1RHJ - chains A and C of the 4 polymer chains in the assembly; structure by X-ray diffraction, 2.20 A resolution.

Chain A:
Name: Caspase-3
From: Homo sapiens
Notes: EC 3.4.22.-; fragment: P17 subunit
UniProtKB: P42574 (CASP3_HUMAN); the construct lacks a stretch of the UniProt sequence and is renumbered around it, so the offset changes along the chain: 145-156 = UniProt 29-40; 163-175 = UniProt 45-57; 176-222 = UniProt 61-107; 224-247 = UniProt 108-131; 1 more segments
Amino-acid sequence (147 residues; numbered 145 to 297 plus 5 insertion-coded residues; 11 numbers in that range are skipped by the numbering (no residue carries them; nothing is unmodelled there); the number before each row is that of its first residue; a row labelled like 175A-175C holds insertion residues (175A, then the next letters in order)):
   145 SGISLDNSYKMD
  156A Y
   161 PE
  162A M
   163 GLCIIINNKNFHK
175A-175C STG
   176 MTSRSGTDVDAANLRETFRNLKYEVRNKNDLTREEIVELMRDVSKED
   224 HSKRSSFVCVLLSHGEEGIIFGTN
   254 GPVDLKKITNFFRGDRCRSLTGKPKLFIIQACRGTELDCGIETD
Disordered / not traced: 145-149, 296-297
Covalently attached groups: compound PZN linked to Cys-285
Residues lining bound ligands: PZN (3-(2-{5-tert-butyl-3-[(4-methyl-furazan-3-ylmethyl)-amino]-2-oxo-2H-pyrazin-1-yl}-butyrylamino)-5-(hexyl-methyl-amino)-4-oxo-pentanoic acid anion): Arg-179, Ser-236, His-237, Gly-238, Glu-239, Gln-283, Ala-284, Thr-288
UniProt features mapped onto this chain:
  - active site: His-237, Cys-285
  - modified residue: Cys-285 (S-nitrosocysteine)

Chain C:
Name: Caspase-3
From: Homo sapiens
Notes: EC 3.4.22.-; fragment: P17 subunit
UniProtKB: P42574 (CASP3_HUMAN); the construct lacks a stretch of the UniProt sequence and is renumbered around it, so the offset changes along the chain: 645-656 = UniProt 29-40; 663-675 = UniProt 45-57; 676-722 = UniProt 61-107; 724-747 = UniProt 108-131; 1 more segments
Amino-acid sequence (147 residues; numbered 645 to 797 plus 5 insertion-coded residues; 11 numbers in that range are skipped by the numbering (no residue carries them; nothing is unmodelled there); the number before each row is that of its first residue; a row labelled like 675A-675C holds insertion residues (675A, then the next letters in order)):
   645 SGISLDNSYKMD
  656A Y
   661 PE
  662A M
   663 GLCIIINNKNFHK
675A-675C STG
   676 MTSRSGTDVDAANLRETFRNLKYEVRNKNDLTREEIVELMRDVSKED
   724 HSKRSSFVCVLLSHGEEGIIFGTN
   754 GPVDLKKITNFFRGDRCRSLTGKPKLFIIQACRGTELDCGIETD
Disordered / not traced: 645-649, 796-797
Residues lining bound ligands: PZN (3-(2-{5-tert-butyl-3-[(4-methyl-furazan-3-ylmethyl)-amino]-2-oxo-2H-pyrazin-1-yl}-butyrylamino)-5-(hexyl-methyl-amino)-4-oxo-pentanoic acid anion): Met-676, Arg-679, Ser-736, His-737, Gly-738, Gln-783, Ala-784, Cys-785
UniProt features mapped onto this chain:
  - active site: His-737, Cys-785
  - modified residue: Cys-785 (S-nitrosocysteine)

Chain A / chain C interface:
Contacting residue pairs (11; chain A residue first):
  Lys-259(A) with Glu-789(C), salt bridge
  Gly-267(A) with Ile-794(C)
  Asp-268(A) with Ile-794(C)
  Arg-271(A) with Ile-794(C); Glu-795(C)
  Thr-274(A) with Ile-794(C)
  Glu-289(A) with Lys-759(C), salt bridge
  Ile-294(A) with Gly-767(C); Asp-768(C); Arg-771(C)
  Glu-295(A) with Arg-771(C)
Also at the interface, not in a pair above, chain C (8 interface residues in all): Thr-774

Summary:
Chain A and chain C each contribute 8 residues to their interface; the contacts include 2 salt bridges. Among
the polar pairs are Lys-259(A)/Glu-789(C) and Glu-289(A)/Lys-759(C). Ligands of chain C: compound PZN.
Covalently linked compound PZN: at Cys-285(A).
Chain A and chain C are both Caspase-3 (Homo sapiens); the structure, Crystal structure of the complex of
caspase-3 with a pryazinone inhibitor, was determined by X-ray diffraction (same publication as 1RE1, 1RHK,
1RHM, 1RHQ, 1RHR and 1RHU).
